PDB entry 7TQS | electron microscopy, 3.90 A resolution | chains n and p of the 22 polymer chains in the assembly

# Chain n
Name: VP2
Source organism: Coxsackievirus A21
Notes: EC 3.4.22.29, 3.6.1.15, 3.4.22.28, 2.7.7.48
UniProt: Q7T7N6 (Q7T7N6_9ENTO); residues 1-272 here correspond to UniProt positions 70-341 (UniProt number = residue number + 69)
Sequence (272 residues; row label = number of the first residue in the row):
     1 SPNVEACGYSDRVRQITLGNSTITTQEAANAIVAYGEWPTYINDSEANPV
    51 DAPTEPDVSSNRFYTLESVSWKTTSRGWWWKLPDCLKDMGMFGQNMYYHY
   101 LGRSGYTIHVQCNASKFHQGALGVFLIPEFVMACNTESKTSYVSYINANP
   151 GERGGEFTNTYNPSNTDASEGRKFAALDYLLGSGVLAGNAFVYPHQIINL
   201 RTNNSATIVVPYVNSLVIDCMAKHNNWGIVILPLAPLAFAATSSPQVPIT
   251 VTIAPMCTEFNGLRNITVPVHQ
Unresolved in the structure: 1-9, 165-168

# Chain p
Name: VP4
Source organism: Coxsackievirus A21
Notes: EC 3.4.22.29, 3.6.1.15, 3.4.22.28, 2.7.7.48
UniProt: Q7T7N6 (Q7T7N6_9ENTO); numbering as in UniProt (aligned over 1-69)
Sequence (69 residues; each row starts with the number of its first residue):
     1 MGAQVSTQKTGAHENQNVAANGSTINYTTINYYKDSASNSATRQDLSQDP
    51 SKFTEPVKDLMLKTAPALN
Unresolved in the structure: 1

# Interface between chain n and chain p
Residue-residue contacts - 23 pairs, chain n then chain p:
  Ser10(n) with Asn69(p), hydrogen bond (side chain-backbone)
  Asp11(n) with Ala67(p); Leu68(p); Asn69(p), hydrogen bond (side chain-backbone)
  Arg12(n) with Leu68(p); Asn69(p)
  Arg14(n) with Lys58(p); Asp59(p), salt bridge
  Ala29(n) with Leu68(p), hydrophobic
  Asn30(n) with Asp59(p); Met61(p); Ala67(p), hydrogen bond (side chain-backbone); Leu68(p)
  Ala31(n) with Val57(p); Lys58(p), hydrogen bond (backbone-backbone)
  Ile32(n) with Pro56(p); Val57(p), hydrophobic
  Val33(n) with Pro56(p), hydrogen bond (backbone-backbone); Lys58(p)
  Tyr35(n) with Lys52(p); Phe53(p), hydrophobic
  Trp38(n) with Lys58(p)
  Thr202(n) with Leu68(p)
Also at the interface, not in a pair above, chain n (13 interface residues in all): Gly36

# Overview
13 residues of chain n face 10 of chain p across their interface; the contacts include 5 hydrogen bonds and 1
salt bridge. Polar pairs include Arg14(n)-Asp59(p), Ser10(n)-Asn69(p) and Asp11(n)-Asn69(p).
Chain n is VP2 and chain p is VP4, both from Coxsackievirus A21; the structure, Coxsackievirus A21 capsid
subdomain in complex with mouse polyclonal antibody pAbC-3, was determined by electron microscopy (same
publication as 7TQT and 7TQU).
